PDB entry 8ZAL | electron microscopy, 3.11 A resolution | chains E and J of the 10 polymer chains in the assembly

# Chain E
Name: Multidrug export protein EmrA
Source organism: Escherichia coli K-12
Reference sequence: P27303 (EMRA_ECOLI); residues 47-390 here = UniProt positions 47-390
Sequence (344 residues; row label = number of the first residue in the row):
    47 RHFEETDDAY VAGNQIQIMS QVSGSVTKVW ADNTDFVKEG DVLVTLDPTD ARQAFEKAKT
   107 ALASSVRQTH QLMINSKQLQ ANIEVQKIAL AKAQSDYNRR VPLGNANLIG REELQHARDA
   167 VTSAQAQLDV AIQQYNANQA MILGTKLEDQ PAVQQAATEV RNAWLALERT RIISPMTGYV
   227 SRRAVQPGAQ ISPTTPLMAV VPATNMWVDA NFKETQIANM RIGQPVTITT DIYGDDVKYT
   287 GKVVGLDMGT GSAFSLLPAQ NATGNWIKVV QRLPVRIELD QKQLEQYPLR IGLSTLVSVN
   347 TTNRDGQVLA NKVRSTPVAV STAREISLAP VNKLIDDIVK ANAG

# Chain J
Name: Multidrug export protein EmrB
Source organism: Escherichia coli K-12
Reference sequence: P0AEJ0 (EMRB_ECOLI); numbering as in UniProt (aligned over 10-503)
Sequence (494 residues; each row starts with the number of its first residue):
    10 AQLVIMTIAL SLATFMQVLD STIANVAIPT IAGNLGSSLS QGTWVITSFG VANAISIPLT
    70 GWLAKRVGEV KLFLWSTIAF AIASWACGVS SSLNMLIFFR VIQGIVAGPL IPLSQSLLLN
   130 NYPPAKRSIA LALWSMTVIV APICGPILGG YISDNYHWGW IFFINVPIGV AVVLMTLQTL
   190 RGRETRTERR RIDAVGLALL VIGIGSLQIM LDRGKELDWF SSQEIIILTV VAVVAICFLI
   250 VWELTDDNPI VDLSLFKSRN FTIGCLCISL AYMLYFGAIV LLPQLLQEVY GYTATWAGLA
   310 SAPVGIIPVI LSPIIGRFAH KLDMRRLVTF SFIMYAVCFY WRAYTFEPGM DFGASAWPQF
   370 IQGFAVACFF MPLTTITLSG LPPERLAAAS SLSNFTRTLA GSIGTSITTT MWTNRESMHH
   430 AQLTESVNPF NPNAQAMYSQ LEGLGMTQQQ ASGWIAQQIT NQGLIISANE IFWMSAGIFL
   490 VLLGLVWFAK PPFG

# Interface between chain E and chain J
Pairs across the interface (10; chain E residue first):
  Lys-259(E) / Gly-45(J)
  Lys-259(E) / Gln-50(J)  hydrogen bond
  Leu-302(E) / Gln-458(J)
  Leu-302(E) / Gln-459(J)  hydrogen bond (backbone-side chain)
  Leu-303(E) / Gln-459(J)
  Lys-314(E) / Gly-42(J)
  Lys-314(E) / Asn-43(J)
  Val-316(E) / Gly-42(J)
  Val-316(E) / Gly-45(J)
  Val-316(E) / Ser-46(J)
Other interface residues (no listed pair), chain E (6 interface residues in all): Asn-311
Other interface residues (no listed pair), chain J (10 interface residues in all): Pro-38, Thr-302, Met-455

# Overview
The interface between chain E and chain J involves 6 residues on one side and 10 on the other, with 2 hydrogen
bonds. Polar contacts include Lys-259(E)/Gln-50(J) and Leu-302(E)/Gln-459(J).
Here chain E is Multidrug export protein EmrA and chain J is Multidrug export protein EmrB, both from
Escherichia coli K-12. Entry 8ZAL (EmrAB-TolC MFS-type tripartite multidrug efflux pump EA) was determined by
electron microscopy.
